Entry 4JOB (X-ray diffraction, 2.17 A resolution); this record covers chain A.

Chain A:
Molecule: Lysophosphatidic acid phosphatase type 6
Organism: Homo sapiens
Notes: EC 3.1.3.2
Reference sequence: Q9NPH0 (PPA6_HUMAN); residues 33-428 here = UniProt positions 33-428
Amino-acid sequence (396 residues; numbered 33 to 428; the number before each row is that of its first residue):
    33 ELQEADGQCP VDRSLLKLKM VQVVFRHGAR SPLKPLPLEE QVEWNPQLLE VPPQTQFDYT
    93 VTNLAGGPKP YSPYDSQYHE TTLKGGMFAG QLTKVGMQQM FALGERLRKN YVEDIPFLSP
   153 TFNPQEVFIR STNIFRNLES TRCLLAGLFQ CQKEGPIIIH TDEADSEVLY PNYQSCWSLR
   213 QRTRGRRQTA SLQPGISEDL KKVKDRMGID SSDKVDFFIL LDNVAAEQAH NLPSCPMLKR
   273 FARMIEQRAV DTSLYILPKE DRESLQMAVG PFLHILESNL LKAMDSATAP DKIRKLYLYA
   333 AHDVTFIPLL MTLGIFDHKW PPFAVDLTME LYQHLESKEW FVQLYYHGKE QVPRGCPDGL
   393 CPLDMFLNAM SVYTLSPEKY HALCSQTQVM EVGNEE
Not modelled in the structure: 33-41, 107-111, 318-321, 420-428
Cystine bridges: C208-C416, C388-C393
UniProt features mapped onto this chain:
  - active site: H59 (Nucleophile), D335 (Proton donor)
  - mutagenesis: R58 (R58A: Abolishes enzyme activity), H59 (H59A: Abolishes enzyme activity), R62 (R62A: Abolishes enzyme activity), Y106 (Y106F: Decreases enzyme activity), Y110 (Y110F: Decreases enzyme activity), R168 (R168A: Abolishes enzyme activity), A257 (A257F/L: Decreases enzyme activity by interfering with water access to the active site cavity; A257W: Abolishes enzyme activity by interfering with water access to the active site cavity), S285 (S285W: Decreases activity toward substrates with medium and long aliphatic chains, but not toward substrates with short aliphatic chains), L289 (L289W: Decreases activity toward substrates with medium and long aliphatic chains, but not toward substrates with short aliphatic chains), H334 (H334A: Abolishes enzyme activity), D335 (D335A: Abolishes enzyme activity)

Overview:
From UniProt: active-site residues H59 and D335 and 11 mutagenesis sites.
Chain A is Lysophosphatidic acid phosphatase type 6 (Homo sapiens); the structure, Crystal structure of human
lysophosphatidic acid phosphatase type 6 complexed with L-(+)-tartrate, was determined by X-ray diffraction
together with 4JOC and 4JOD from the same study.
